PDB entry 8R33 | electron microscopy, 2.29 A resolution | chains A and B

# Chain A (and B)
Name: PHO90 isoform 1
From: Saccharomyces cerevisiae
Notes: chain B of this document is another copy of the same molecule, construct and numbering; everything in this record applies to it too
UniProtKB: A0A8H4BZV3 (A0A8H4BZV3_YEASX); numbering as in UniProt (aligned over 1-881)
Sequence (881 residues; numbered 1 to 881; the number before each row is that of its first residue):
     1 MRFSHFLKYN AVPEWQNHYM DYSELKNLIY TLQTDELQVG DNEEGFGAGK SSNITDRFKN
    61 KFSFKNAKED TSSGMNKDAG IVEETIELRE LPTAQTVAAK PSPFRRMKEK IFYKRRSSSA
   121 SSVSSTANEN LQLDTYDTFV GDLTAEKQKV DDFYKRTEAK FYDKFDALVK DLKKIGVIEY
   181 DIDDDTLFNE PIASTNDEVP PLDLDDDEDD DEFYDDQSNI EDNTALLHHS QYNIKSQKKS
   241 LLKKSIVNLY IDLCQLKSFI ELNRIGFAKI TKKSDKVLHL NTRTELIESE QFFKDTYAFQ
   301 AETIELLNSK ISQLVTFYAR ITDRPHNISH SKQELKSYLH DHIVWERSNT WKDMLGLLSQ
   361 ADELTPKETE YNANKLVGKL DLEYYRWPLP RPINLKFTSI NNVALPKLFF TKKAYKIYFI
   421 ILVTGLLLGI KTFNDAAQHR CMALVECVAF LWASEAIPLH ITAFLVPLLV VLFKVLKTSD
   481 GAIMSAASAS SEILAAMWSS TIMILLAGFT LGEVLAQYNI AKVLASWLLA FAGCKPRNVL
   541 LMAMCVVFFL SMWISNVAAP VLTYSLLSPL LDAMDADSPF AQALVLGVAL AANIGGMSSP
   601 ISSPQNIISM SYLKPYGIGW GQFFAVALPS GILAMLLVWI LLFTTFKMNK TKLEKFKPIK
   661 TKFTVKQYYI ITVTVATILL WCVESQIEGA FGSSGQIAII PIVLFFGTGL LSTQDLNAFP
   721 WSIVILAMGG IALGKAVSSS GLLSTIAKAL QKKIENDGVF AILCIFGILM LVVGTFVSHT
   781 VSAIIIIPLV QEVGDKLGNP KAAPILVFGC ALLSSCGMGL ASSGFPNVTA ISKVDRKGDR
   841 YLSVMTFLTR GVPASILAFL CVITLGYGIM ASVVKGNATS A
Disordered / not traced: 1-377, 390-400, 878-881
Ligand contacts:
  - 1,2-diacyl-glycerol-3-sn-phosphate (3PH), molecule 1: Leu382, Leu408, Phe409, Thr411, Lys413, Ala414, Ile417, Tyr418, Ile421, Leu422
  - 1,2-diacyl-glycerol-3-sn-phosphate (3PH), molecule 2: Lys413, Ile417, Ile421, Thr424, Gly425, Leu428, His439, Arg440, Cys447, Leu451, Ile457, Leu465, Leu468, Leu469, Leu472, Phe473, Lys474
  - 1,2-diacyl-glycerol-3-sn-phosphate (3PH), molecule 3: Val423, Leu427, Thr432, Phe433, Met442, Val445, Glu446, Ala449, Phe450, Ala453, Thr745, Ile746, Ala749, Phe776, Leu848
  - 1,2-diacyl-glycerol-3-sn-phosphate (3PH), molecule 4: Lys666, Tyr669, Leu704, Gly707, Thr708, Leu710
  - 1,2-diacyl-glycerol-3-sn-phosphate (3PH), molecule 5: Thr672, Val673, Ala676, Leu680, Gln686, Ile687, Gly689, Ala690, Phe691, Ile700, Leu704
  - 1,2-diacyl-glycerol-3-sn-phosphate (3PH), molecule 6: Ile700, Val703, Leu704, Gly707, Thr708
From the paper describing this entry:
  - self-association interface (contacts with another copy of this molecule): Trp498, Trp721

# Chain A / chain B interface
Contacting residue pairs - 102 pairs, chain A then chain B:
  Gly378(A) - Gln517(B)  hydrogen bond (backbone-backbone)
  Gly378(A) - Tyr518(B)
  Lys379(A) - Tyr518(B)
  Lys379(A) - Lys666(B)  hydrogen bond (backbone-side chain)
  Leu380(A) - Tyr518(B)
  Leu380(A) - Thr664(B)  hydrogen bond (backbone-side chain)
  Leu380(A) - Lys666(B)
  Leu380(A) - Gln667(B)
  Asp381(A) - Lys666(B)
  Leu382(A) - Val665(B)  hydrophobic
  Leu382(A) - Lys666(B)
  Tyr384(A) - Val665(B)
  Lys413(A) - Gly707(B)  hydrogen bond (side chain-backbone)
  His460(A) - Thr713(B)
  His460(A) - Leu716(B)
  Ile461(A) - Val703(B)  hydrophobic
  Ile461(A) - Phe706(B)  hydrophobic
  Phe464(A) - Met503(B)  hydrophobic
  Phe464(A) - Ile699(B)
  Phe464(A) - Ile702(B)  hydrophobic
  Pro467(A) - Gln696(B)
  Leu468(A) - Gln696(B)  hydrogen bond (backbone-side chain)
  Leu468(A) - Ile699(B)  hydrophobic
  Leu468(A) - Ile700(B)  hydrophobic
  Val471(A) - Ala690(B)
  Val471(A) - Phe691(B)
  Val471(A) - Gln696(B)
  Leu472(A) - Ala690(B)
  Ala486(A) - Glu688(B)
  Ala486(A) - Gly689(B)
  Ala486(A) - Gly692(B)
  Ala487(A) - Glu688(B)
  Ala487(A) - Gly692(B)
  Ser490(A) - Ser693(B)  hydrogen bond
  Ser490(A) - Gln696(B)  hydrogen bond
  Ile493(A) - Gln696(B)
  Leu494(A) - Trp498(B)
  Leu494(A) - Ser499(B)
  Leu494(A) - Ser500(B)
  Leu494(A) - Met503(B)  hydrophobic
  Leu494(A) - Gln696(B)
  Ala495(A) - Ala495(B)
  Met497(A) - Trp498(B)
  Trp498(A) - Leu494(B)
  Trp498(A) - Met497(B)
  Trp498(A) - Trp498(B)  hydrophobic
  Trp498(A) - Met728(B)  hydrophobic
  Ser499(A) - Leu494(B)
  Ser500(A) - Leu494(B)
  Met503(A) - Phe464(B)  hydrophobic
  Met503(A) - Leu494(B)  hydrophobic
  Gln517(A) - Gly378(B)  hydrogen bond (backbone-backbone)
  Tyr518(A) - Gly378(B)
  Tyr518(A) - Lys379(B)
  Tyr518(A) - Leu380(B)
  Thr664(A) - Leu380(B)  hydrogen bond (side chain-backbone)
  Val665(A) - Leu382(B)  hydrophobic
  Val665(A) - Tyr384(B)
  Lys666(A) - Lys379(B)  hydrogen bond (side chain-backbone)
  Lys666(A) - Leu380(B)
  Lys666(A) - Asp381(B)
  Lys666(A) - Leu382(B)
  Gln667(A) - Leu380(B)
  Glu688(A) - Ala486(B)
  Glu688(A) - Ala487(B)
  Gly689(A) - Ala486(B)
  Ala690(A) - Val471(B)
  Ala690(A) - Leu472(B)
  Ala690(A) - Ala486(B)
  Phe691(A) - Val471(B)
  Gly692(A) - Ala486(B)
  Gly692(A) - Ala487(B)
  Ser693(A) - Ser490(B)  hydrogen bond
  Gln696(A) - Pro467(B)
  Gln696(A) - Leu468(B)  hydrogen bond (side chain-backbone)
  Gln696(A) - Val471(B)
  Gln696(A) - Ser490(B)  hydrogen bond
  Gln696(A) - Ile493(B)
  Gln696(A) - Leu494(B)
  Ile699(A) - Phe464(B)
  Ile699(A) - Leu468(B)  hydrophobic
  Ile700(A) - Leu468(B)  hydrophobic
  Ile702(A) - Phe464(B)  hydrophobic
  Val703(A) - Ile461(B)  hydrophobic
  Val703(A) - Leu465(B)  hydrophobic
  Phe706(A) - Ile461(B)  hydrophobic
  Gly707(A) - Lys413(B)  hydrogen bond (backbone-side chain)
  Gly707(A) - Ile457(B)
  Thr713(A) - His460(B)
  Thr713(A) - Ser722(B)
  Leu716(A) - His460(B)
  Leu716(A) - Ile725(B)  hydrophobic
  Asn717(A) - Asn717(B)
  Asn717(A) - Trp721(B)  hydrogen bond (side chain-backbone)
  Asn717(A) - Ser722(B)  hydrogen bond (side chain-backbone)
  Trp721(A) - Asn717(B)  hydrogen bond (backbone-side chain)
  Trp721(A) - Trp721(B)
  Trp721(A) - Ile725(B)  hydrophobic
  Ser722(A) - Asn717(B)
  Ile725(A) - Leu716(B)  hydrophobic
  Ile725(A) - Trp721(B)  hydrophobic
  Met728(A) - Trp498(B)  hydrophobic
Other interface residues (no listed pair), chain A (59 interface residues in all): Ile457, Pro458, Leu465, Lys474, Leu506, Thr708, Phe719, Pro720
Other interface residues (no listed pair), chain B (59 interface residues in all): Pro458, Lys474, Leu506, Thr708, Phe719, Pro720

# Summary
Chain A and chain B each contribute 59 residues to their interface; the contacts include 17 hydrogen bonds.
Polar contacts include Lys379(A)-Lys666(B), Leu380(A)-Thr664(B) and Lys413(A)-Gly707(B). Ligands of chain A: 6
copies of 1,2-diacyl-glycerol-3-sn-phosphate. The paper reports a self-association interface involving
Trp498(A) and Trp721(A).
Both chains are PHO90 isoform 1 (Saccharomyces cerevisiae). Entry 8R33 (CryoEM structure of the symmetric
Pho90 dimer from yeast without substrates) was determined by electron microscopy, deposited together with 8R34
and 8R35.
